6TVB - chains B and C of the 6 polymer chains in the assembly; structure by X-ray diffraction, 1.65 A resolution.

# Chain B
Name: Hemagglutinin HA2
Source organism: Influenza A virus
UniProtKB: A0A0A7HR51 (A0A0A7HR51_9INFA); residues 1-176 here correspond to UniProt positions 333-508 (UniProt number = residue number + 332)
Chain sequence (177 residues; numbered 1 to 177; the number before each row is that of its first residue):
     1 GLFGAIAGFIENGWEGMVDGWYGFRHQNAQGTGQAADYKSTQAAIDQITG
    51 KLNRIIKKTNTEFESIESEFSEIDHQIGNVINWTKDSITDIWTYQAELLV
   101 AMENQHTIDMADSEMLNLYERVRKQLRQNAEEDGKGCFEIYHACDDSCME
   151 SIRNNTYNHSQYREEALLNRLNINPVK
Unresolved in the structure: 176-177
Sequence notes: conflict Asn158 (Asp490 in A0A0A7HR51); expression tag (177)
Disulfide bonds: Cys144-Cys148
Covalent attachments: N-acetylglucosamine (NAG) linked to Asn82, Asn154

# Chain C
Name: Hemagglutinin HA1
Source organism: Influenza A virus
UniProtKB: A0A0A7HR51 (A0A0A7HR51_9INFA); residues 1-323 here correspond to UniProt positions 10-332 (UniProt number = residue number + 9)
Chain sequence (325 residues; numbered -1 to 323; the number before each row is that of its first residue; numbers below 1 keep their minus sign (Asp-1 is residue -1)):
    -1 DPDKICLGHHAVANGTIVKTLTNEQEEVTNATETVESTSLNRLCMKGRNH
    49 KDLGNCHPIGMLIGTPACDLHLTGTWDTLIERKNAIAYCYPGATVNEKAL
    99 RQKIMESGGISKINTGFTYGSSINSAGTTKACMRNGGNSFYAELKWLVSK
   149 NKGQNFPQTTNTYRNADTAEHLIMWGIHHPSSTQEKNDLYGTQSLSISVG
   199 SSTYKNSFVPVVGARPQVNGLSGRIDFHWTLVQPGDKIIFSHNGGLIAPS
   249 RVSKLIGRGLGIQSEAPIDNSCESKCFWRGGSINTRLPFQNLSPRTVGQC
   299 PKYVNKKSLMLATGMRNVPELVQGR
Unresolved in the structure: 319-323
Sequence notes: expression tag (-1 to 0); conflict Lys96 (Glu105 in A0A0A7HR51), Ser205 (Asn214 in A0A0A7HR51), Ile237 (Thr246 in A0A0A7HR51)
Disulfide bonds: Cys54-Cys66, Cys87-Cys130, Cys274-Cys298

# How chain B and chain C interact
Contacting residue pairs (7):
  His75(B) - Ala97(C)
  Gln76(B) - Lys96(C)
  Gln76(B) - Ala97(C)
  Gln76(B) - Gln100(C)
  Asn79(B) - Gln100(C)
  Asn79(B) - Glu104(C)
  Asp90(B) - Lys300(C)  salt bridge

# Overview
Chain B and chain C form an interface of 4 and 5 residues respectively, with 1 salt bridge. The salt-bridged
pair is Asp90(B)-Lys300(C). N-acetylglucosamine is covalently linked to Asn82(B) and Asn154(B).
Chain B is Hemagglutinin HA2 and chain C is Hemagglutinin HA1, both from Influenza A virus; the structure,
Crystal structure of the haemagglutinin from a transmissible H10N7 seal influenza virus isolated in Netherland
in ..., was determined by X-ray diffraction (same publication as 6TJW, 6TJY, 6TVA, 6TVC, 6TVD, 6TVF and 9
further entries).
